PDB entry 8J7D | electron microscopy, 2.70 A resolution | chains B and E of the 12 polymer chains in the assembly

[Chain B (and E)]
Molecule: Methylcrotonoyl-CoA carboxylase beta chain, mitochondrial
Source organism: Homo sapiens
Notes: EC 6.4.1.4; chain E of this document is another copy of the same molecule, construct and numbering; everything in this record applies to it too
UniProt: Q9HCC0 (MCCB_HUMAN); numbering as in UniProt (aligned over 1-563)
Sequence (563 residues; row label = number of the first residue in the row):
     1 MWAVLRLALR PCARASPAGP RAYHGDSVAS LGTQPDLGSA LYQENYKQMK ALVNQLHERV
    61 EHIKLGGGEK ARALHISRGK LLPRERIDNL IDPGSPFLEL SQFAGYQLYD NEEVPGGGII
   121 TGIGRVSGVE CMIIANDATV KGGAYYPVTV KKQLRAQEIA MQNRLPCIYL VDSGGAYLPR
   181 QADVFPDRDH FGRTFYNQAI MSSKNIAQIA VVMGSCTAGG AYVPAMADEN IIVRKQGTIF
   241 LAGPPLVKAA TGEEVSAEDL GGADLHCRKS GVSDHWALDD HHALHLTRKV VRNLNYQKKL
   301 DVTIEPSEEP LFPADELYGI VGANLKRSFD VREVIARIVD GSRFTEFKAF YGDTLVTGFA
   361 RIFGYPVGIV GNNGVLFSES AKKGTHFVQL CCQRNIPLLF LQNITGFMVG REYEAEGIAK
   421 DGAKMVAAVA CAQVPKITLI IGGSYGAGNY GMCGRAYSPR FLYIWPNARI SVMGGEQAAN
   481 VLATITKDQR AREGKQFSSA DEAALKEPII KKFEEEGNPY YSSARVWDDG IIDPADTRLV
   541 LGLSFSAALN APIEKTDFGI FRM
Not modelled in the structure: 1-22 (chain E: 1-22, 244-255)
Residues lining bound ligands: BTI (5-(hexahydro-2-oxo-1H-thieno[3,4-d]imidazol-6-yl)pentanal): Leu246, Ala249, Ala250
UniProt features mapped onto this chain:
  - region: Arg343 to Asn372 (Acyl-CoA binding)
  - modified residue: Lys70 (N6-acetyllysine), Lys141 (N6-succinyllysine), Lys495 (N6-acetyllysine), Lys511 (N6-acetyllysine)
  - natural variant: Ser39 (S39F: In MCC2D), Gly68 (G68V: In MCC2D; uncertain significance), Glu99 (E99Q: In MCC2D), Ser101 (S101F: In MCC2D), Gly105 (G105R: In MCC2D; uncertain significance), Gly118 (deletion: In MCC2D), Cys131 (C131F: In MCC2D), Thr139 (T139I: In MCC2D), Tyr146 (Y146N: In MCC2D), Lys152 (K152T: In MCC2D), Arg155 (R155Q: In MCC2D; R155W: In MCC2D), Asn163 (N163D: In MCC2D; uncertain significance), 42 further natural variant entries in UniProt
Reported in the primary citation:
  - catalytic residues: Phe407, Ala447 (proposed by the authors, not directly observed)

[How chain B and chain E interact]
Contacting residue pairs - 104 pairs, chain B then chain E:
  Lys151(B) with Asp187(E), salt bridge
  Glu158(B) with Arg188(E), salt bridge
  Leu178(B) with Lys512(E), hydrogen bond (backbone-side chain)
  Pro179(B) with Lys512(E), hydrogen bond (backbone-side chain)
  Gln181(B) with Val472(E), hydrogen bond (side chain-backbone); Glu516(E), hydrogen bond
  Ala182(B) with Glu516(E); Trp527(E)
  Phe185(B) with Gly446(E); Asn449(E); Tyr450(E); Ser471(E); Val472(E)
  Pro186(B) with Trp527(E), hydrophobic
  Asp187(B) with Lys151(E), salt bridge; Arg455(E); Ala456(E); Val526(E); Trp527(E)
  Arg188(B) with Glu158(E), salt bridge; Arg188(E); Asp189(E), salt bridge; Arg455(E); Ala456(E)
  Asp189(B) with Arg188(E), salt bridge; Asp189(E)
  Gly192(B) with Tyr450(E); Ala456(E); Tyr457(E)
  Arg193(B) with Ala456(E), hydrogen bond (side chain-backbone); Ser458(E), hydrogen bond
  Tyr196(B) with Ala430(E), hydrophobic
  Ser202(B) with Ile560(E)
  Ser203(B) with Asp557(E)
  Tyr222(B) with Phe407(E); Gly422(E); Ala423(E); Val426(E), hydrophobic; Ala447(E)
  Ala225(B) with Arg562(E), hydrogen bond (backbone-side chain)
  Met226(B) with Ala423(E), hydrophobic; Ala427(E), hydrophobic
  Ala227(B) with Arg562(E), hydrogen bond (backbone-side chain)
  Asp228(B) with Arg562(E)
  Leu241(B) with Phe407(E), hydrophobic; Glu414(E)
  Leu246(B) with Val409(E)
  Val247(B) with Val409(E), hydrophobic
  Ala250(B) with Val409(E), hydrophobic
  Thr251(B) with Val409(E)
  Glu253(B) with Arg411(E)
  Leu260(B) with Glu414(E)
  Leu265(B) with Ala415(E), hydrophobic
  Ser270(B) with Glu414(E); Ala415(E); Gly417(E); Lys420(E), hydrogen bond (backbone-side chain)
  Val272(B) with Arg562(E), hydrogen bond (backbone-side chain)
  Asp274(B) with Arg562(E), salt bridge
  Ala415(B) with Leu241(E); Ala242(E), hydrophobic
  Glu416(B) with Leu260(E)
  Ile418(B) with Leu241(E), hydrophobic
  Ala419(B) with Leu241(E), hydrophobic
  Lys420(B) with Ser270(E)
  Ala423(B) with Tyr222(E); Ala225(E), hydrophobic; Met226(E)
  Ala427(B) with Met226(E), hydrophobic
  Ala430(B) with Tyr196(E), hydrophobic
  Cys431(B) with Ala199(E)
  Gly446(B) with Phe185(E)
  Ala447(B) with Tyr222(E)
  Asn449(B) with Phe185(E)
  Tyr450(B) with Phe185(E); Gly192(E)
  Arg455(B) with Asp187(E); Arg188(E)
  Ala456(B) with Asp187(E); Arg188(E); Gly192(E); Arg193(E), hydrogen bond (backbone-side chain)
  Tyr457(B) with Gly192(E)
  Ser458(B) with Arg193(E), hydrogen bond
  Ser471(B) with Phe185(E)
  Val472(B) with Gln181(E), hydrogen bond (backbone-side chain); Phe185(E)
  Lys512(B) with Leu178(E), hydrogen bond (side chain-backbone); Pro179(E), hydrogen bond (side chain-backbone)
  Glu516(B) with Gln181(E), hydrogen bond; Ala182(E)
  Val526(B) with Asp187(E)
  Trp527(B) with Ala182(E); Pro186(E), hydrophobic; Asp187(E)
  Asp557(B) with Ser203(E)
  Gly559(B) with Ser202(E)
  Ile560(B) with Ser202(E)
  Arg562(B) with Pro224(E); Ala225(E), hydrogen bond (side chain-backbone); Ala227(E), hydrogen bond (side chain-backbone); Asp228(E); Val272(E), hydrogen bond (side chain-backbone); Asp274(E), salt bridge
Also at the interface, not in a pair above, chain B (80 interface residues in all): Arg180, Phe191, Phe195, Ala199, Ile200, Pro224, Asn230, Ala242, Asp259, His266, Lys269, Gly271, Tyr413, Gly422, Val426, Ser444, Tyr445, Ile470, Phe513, Tyr521, Phe558
Also at the interface, not in a pair above, chain E (74 interface residues in all): Arg180, Phe191, Phe195, Ile200, Glu229, Asn230, Gly271, Glu416, Ala419, Cys431, Tyr445, Ile470, Phe513, Tyr521, Phe558, Gly559

[Overview]
The interface between chain B and chain E involves 80 residues on one side and 74 on the other, with 19
hydrogen bonds and 8 salt bridges. Polar contacts include Lys151(B)-Asp187(E), Glu158(B)-Arg188(E) and
Arg188(B)-Asp189(E). Bound to chain B: compound BTI. The paper reports catalytic residues Phe407(B) and
Ala447(B).
Both chains are Methylcrotonoyl-CoA carboxylase beta chain, mitochondrial (Homo sapiens). Entry 8J7D (Human
3-methylcrotonyl-CoA carboxylase in BCCP-H1 state) was determined by electron microscopy, deposited together
with 7YBU, 8J4Z, 8J78, 8JAK, 8JAW, 8JXL and 3 further entries.
